PDB entry 6NEN | X-ray diffraction, 2.15 A resolution | chain A

Chain A:
Name: Copper resistance protein
From: Proteus mirabilis
UniProtKB: A0A1Z1SYD5 (A0A1Z1SYD5_PROMI); residues 46-224 here correspond to UniProt positions 65-243 (UniProt number = residue number + 19)
Sequence (182 residues; numbered 43 to 224; the number before each row is that of its first residue):
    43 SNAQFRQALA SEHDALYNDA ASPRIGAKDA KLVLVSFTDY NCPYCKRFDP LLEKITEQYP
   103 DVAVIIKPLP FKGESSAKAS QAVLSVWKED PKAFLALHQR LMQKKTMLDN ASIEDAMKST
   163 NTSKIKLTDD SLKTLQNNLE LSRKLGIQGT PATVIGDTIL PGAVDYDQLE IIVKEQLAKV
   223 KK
Unresolved in the structure: 43-45, 222-224
Construct notes: expression tag (43-45)
Reported in the primary citation:
  - catalytic residues: Cys84 (proposed by the authors, not directly observed)

Overview:
From the paper: the catalytic residue Cys84.
Chain A is Copper resistance protein (Proteus mirabilis); the structure, Catalytic domain of Proteus mirabilis
ScsC, was determined by X-ray diffraction (same publication as 6MHH).
